PDB entry 1XLQ | X-ray diffraction, 1.45 A resolution | chain A

# Chain A
Molecule: Putidaredoxin
From: Pseudomonas putida
Notes: EC 1.9.3.2
Reference sequence: P00259 (PUTX_PSEPU); numbering as in UniProt (aligned over 1-106)
Amino-acid sequence (106 residues; row label = number of the first residue in the row):
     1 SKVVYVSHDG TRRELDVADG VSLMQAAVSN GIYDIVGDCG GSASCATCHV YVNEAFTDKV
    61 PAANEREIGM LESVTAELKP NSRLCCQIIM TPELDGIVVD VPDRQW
Differences from the reference sequence: engineered mutation Ser73 (Cys in P00259)
Bound ions: 2Fe-2S cluster Fe: Cys39, Cys45, Cys48, Cys86
Small-molecule neighbours: 2Fe-2S cluster (FES): Met24, Gly37, Asp38, Cys39, Gly40, Gly41, Ala43, Ser44, Cys45, Ala46, Cys48, Leu84, Cys86

# Overview
Bound to chain A: 2Fe-2S cluster. Cys39, Cys45, Cys48 and Cys86 coordinate a 2Fe-2S cluster Fe ion.
Chain A is Putidaredoxin (Pseudomonas putida); the structure, Crystal structure of reduced C73S putidaredoxin
from Pseudomonas putida, was determined by X-ray diffraction, deposited together with 1XLN, 1XLO and 1XLP.
